5MHM - chains A and H; structure by X-ray diffraction, 2.12 A resolution.

# Chain A
Protein: Coagulation factor XIII A chain
Source organism: Homo sapiens
Notes: EC 2.3.2.13
Reference sequence: P00488 (F13A_HUMAN); residues 1-731 here correspond to UniProt positions 2-732 (UniProt number = residue number + 1)
Chain sequence (738 residues; numbered -6 to 731; the number before each row is that of its first residue; numbers below 1 keep their minus sign (Met-6 is residue -6)):
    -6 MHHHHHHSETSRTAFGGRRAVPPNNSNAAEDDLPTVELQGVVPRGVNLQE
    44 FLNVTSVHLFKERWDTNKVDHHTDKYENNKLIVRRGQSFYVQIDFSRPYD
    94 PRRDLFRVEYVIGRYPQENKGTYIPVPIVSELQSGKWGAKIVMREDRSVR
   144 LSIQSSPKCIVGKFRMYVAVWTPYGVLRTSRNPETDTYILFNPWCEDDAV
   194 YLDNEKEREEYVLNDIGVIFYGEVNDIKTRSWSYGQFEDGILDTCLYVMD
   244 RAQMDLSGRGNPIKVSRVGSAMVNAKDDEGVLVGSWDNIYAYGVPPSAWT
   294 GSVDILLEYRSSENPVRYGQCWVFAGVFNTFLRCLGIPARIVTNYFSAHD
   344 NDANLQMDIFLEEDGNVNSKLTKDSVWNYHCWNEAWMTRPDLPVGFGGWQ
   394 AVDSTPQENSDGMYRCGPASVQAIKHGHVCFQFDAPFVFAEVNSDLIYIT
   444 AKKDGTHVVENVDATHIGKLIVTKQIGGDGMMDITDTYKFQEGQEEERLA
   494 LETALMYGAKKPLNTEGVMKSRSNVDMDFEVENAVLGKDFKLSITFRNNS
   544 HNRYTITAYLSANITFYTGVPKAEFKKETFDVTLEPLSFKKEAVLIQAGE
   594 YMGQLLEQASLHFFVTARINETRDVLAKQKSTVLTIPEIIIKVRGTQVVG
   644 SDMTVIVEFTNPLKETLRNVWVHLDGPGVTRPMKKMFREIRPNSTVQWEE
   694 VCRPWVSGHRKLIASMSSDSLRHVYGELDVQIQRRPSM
Unresolved in the structure: -6 to 14, 354-359, 443-450, 502-515, 727-731
Construct notes: initiating methionine (-6); expression tag (-5 to 0); engineered mutation Ile649 (Thr650 in P00488), Glu651 (Gln652 in P00488)
Swiss-Prot annotation at these positions:
  - active site: Cys314, His373, Asp396
  - binding site (Ca(2+)): Asn436, Asp438, Glu485, Glu490
  - site: Arg37, Gly38 (Cleavage)
  - modified residue: Ser1 (N-acetylserine)
  - glycosylation: Asn613 (N-linked (GlcNAc...) asparagine)

# Chain H
Protein: inhibitor ZED1630
Chain sequence (8 residues; each row starts with the number of its first residue):
     1 XXLILPWX
Modified residues: 7NW (2-methyl-1,3-thiazole-4-carboxylic acid) at position 1, 1TX ((2S)-2-amino-7-methoxy-7-oxoheptanoic acid) at position 2, NH2 (amino group) at position 8; Leu3 (norleucine; NLE)

# How chain A and chain H interact
Contacting residue pairs - 28 pairs, chain A then chain H:
  Tyr214(A) with 7NW_1(H)
  Arg223(A) with 7NW_1(H)
  Trp279(A) with 1TX_2(H)
  Cys314(A) with 1TX_2(H), covalent bond
  Trp315(A) with 7NW_1(H)
  Phe339(A) with Leu5(H), hydrophobic
  Met350(A) with Trp7(H), hydrophobic
  Ile352(A) with Trp7(H), hydrophobic
  Val360(A) with NH2_8(H)
  Thr365(A) with Trp7(H)
  Asp367(A) with Trp7(H), hydrogen bond (backbone-side chain)
  Ser368(A) with Trp7(H)
  Val369(A) with Ile4(H); Leu5(H), hydrogen bond (backbone-backbone); Trp7(H), hydrophobic
  Trp370(A) with 1TX_2(H); Leu3(H); Ile4(H)
  Asn371(A) with 7NW_1(H), hydrogen bond (side chain-backbone); 1TX_2(H); Leu3(H), hydrogen bond (side chain-backbone); Leu5(H)
  Tyr372(A) with 7NW_1(H), hydrogen bond (side chain-backbone); 1TX_2(H), hydrogen bond (side chain-backbone)
  His373(A) with 1TX_2(H)
  Thr398(A) with 1TX_2(H)
  Gln400(A) with 1TX_2(H)
  Leu439(A) with Trp7(H), hydrophobic
Other interface residues (no listed pair), chain A (21 interface residues in all): Gln313

# Overview
Chain A and chain H form an interface of 21 and 7 residues respectively, with 1 covalent bond and 6 hydrogen
bonds. Polar pairs include Asp367(A)-Trp7(H), Asn371(A)-7NW_1(H) and Asn371(A)-Leu3(H). From UniProt: 3
active-site residues and 4 Ca2+-binding residues on chain A.
Chain A is Coagulation factor XIII A chain (Homo sapiens) and chain H is inhibitor ZED1630; the structure,
FXIIIa in complex with the inhibitor ZED1630, was determined by X-ray diffraction.
